Entry 3C3D (X-ray diffraction, 2.50 A resolution); this record covers chains A and B.

[Chain A (and B)]
Protein: 2-phospho-L-lactate transferase
Organism: Methanosarcina mazei Go1
Notes: EC 2.7.8.-; chain B of this document is another copy of the same molecule, construct and numbering; everything in this record applies to it too
UniProtKB: Q8PVT6 (COFD_METMA); residue numbers follow UniProt; this construct covers 1-303
Chain sequence (311 residues; each row starts with the number of its first residue):
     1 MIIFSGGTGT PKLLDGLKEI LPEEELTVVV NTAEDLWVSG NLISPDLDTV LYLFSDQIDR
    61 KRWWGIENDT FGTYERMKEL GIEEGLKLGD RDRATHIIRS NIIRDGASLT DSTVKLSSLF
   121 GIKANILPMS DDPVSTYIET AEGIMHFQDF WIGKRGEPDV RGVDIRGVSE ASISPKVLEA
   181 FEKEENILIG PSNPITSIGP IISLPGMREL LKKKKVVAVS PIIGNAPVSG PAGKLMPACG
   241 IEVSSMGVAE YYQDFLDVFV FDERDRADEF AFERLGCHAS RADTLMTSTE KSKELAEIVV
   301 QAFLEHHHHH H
Disordered / not traced: 307-311
Differences from the reference sequence: expression tag (304-311)
Modified / non-standard residues: Mse1, Mse77, Mse129, Mse145, Mse207, Mse236, Mse246, Mse286 (selenomethionine; parent Met)
Small-molecule neighbours: FO1 (1-deoxy-1-(8-hydroxy-2,4-dioxo-3,4-dihydropyrimido[4,5-b]quinolin-10(2H)-yl)-D-ribitol): Ile43, Pro45, Asp48, Trp64, Leu86, Lys87, Leu88, Asp92, Trp151, Ile152
What the authors report for this chain:
  - binding site for FO1: Ile43, Asp48, Trp64, Leu86, Asp92, Ile152
  - specificity-determining residues: Asp92 (proposed by the authors, not directly observed)
  - catalytic residues: Glu34, Asp46 (proposed by the authors, not directly observed)

[How chain A and chain B interact]
Residue-residue contacts (41; chain A residue first):
  Ser39(A) - Asn41(B)  hydrogen bond (backbone-side chain)
  Ser39(A) - Ile97(B)
  Ser39(A) - Asn101(B)
  Ser39(A) - Arg104(B)
  Gly40(A) - Gly40(B)
  Gly40(A) - Asn41(B)
  Gly40(A) - Arg104(B)
  Asn41(A) - Ser39(B)  hydrogen bond (side chain-backbone)
  Gln57(A) - Arg76(B)
  Thr73(A) - Asp90(B)  hydrogen bond (side chain-backbone)
  Arg76(A) - Gln57(B)
  Arg76(A) - Arg91(B)
  Arg76(A) - Ala94(B)
  Arg76(A) - Phe120(B)
  Mse77(A) - Ala94(B)  hydrophobic
  Mse77(A) - Ile97(B)  hydrophobic
  Glu79(A) - Arg91(B)  salt bridge
  Leu80(A) - Ile98(B)  hydrophobic
  Leu80(A) - Leu119(B)
  Leu80(A) - Phe120(B)  hydrophobic
  Asp90(A) - Gly72(B)
  Asp90(A) - Thr73(B)  hydrogen bond (backbone-side chain)
  Asp90(A) - Asp90(B)
  Arg91(A) - Arg76(B)
  Arg91(A) - Glu79(B)  salt bridge
  Arg93(A) - Arg93(B)
  Arg93(A) - Ile97(B)
  Ala94(A) - Arg76(B)
  Ala94(A) - Mse77(B)  hydrophobic
  Ile97(A) - Ser39(B)
  Ile97(A) - Thr73(B)
  Ile97(A) - Mse77(B)  hydrophobic
  Ile97(A) - Arg93(B)
  Ile98(A) - Mse77(B)  hydrophobic
  Ile98(A) - Leu80(B)  hydrophobic
  Asn101(A) - Ser39(B)
  Arg104(A) - Ser39(B)
  Arg104(A) - Gly40(B)
  Leu119(A) - Leu80(B)
  Phe120(A) - Arg76(B)
  Phe120(A) - Leu80(B)  hydrophobic
Other interface residues (no listed pair), chain A (23 interface residues in all): Thr70, Gly72, Ile82, Glu84
Other interface residues (no listed pair), chain B (23 interface residues in all): Thr70, Ile82, Glu84

[In short]
Chain A and chain B each contribute 23 residues to their interface; the contacts include 4 hydrogen bonds and
2 salt bridges. Among the polar pairs are Glu79(A)-Arg91(B), Ser39(A)-Asn41(B) and Thr73(A)-Asp90(B). Ligands
of chain A: compound FO1. The paper reports catalytic residues Glu34(A) and Asp46(A); a binding site for FO1
at Ile43(A), Asp48(A) and Trp64(A) among others.
Both chains are 2-phospho-L-lactate transferase (Methanosarcina mazei Go1). Entry 3C3D (Crystal structure of
2-phospho-(S)-lactate transferase from Methanosarcina mazei in complex with Fo and phosphate. Northeast
Structural ...) was determined by X-ray diffraction, deposited together with 3C3E.
